4WSA - chains R and B of the 5 polymer chains in the assembly; structure by X-ray diffraction, 3.40 A resolution.

# Chain R
Molecule: Influenza B vRNA promoter 3' end
Sequence (18 nucleotides; numbered 1 to 18; the number before each row is that of its first residue):
     1 UAUACCUCUGCUUCUGCU
Not modelled in the structure: 15-18

# Chain B
Protein: RNA-directed RNA polymerase catalytic subunit
Source organism: Influenza B virus
Notes: EC 2.7.7.48; engineered mutation(s): Trichoplusia ni
UniProt: Q5V8Y6 (Q5V8Y6_9INFB); residues 1-752 here = UniProt positions 1-752
Sequence (772 residues; row label = number of the first residue in the row; numbers below 1 keep their minus sign (Gly-8 is residue -8)):
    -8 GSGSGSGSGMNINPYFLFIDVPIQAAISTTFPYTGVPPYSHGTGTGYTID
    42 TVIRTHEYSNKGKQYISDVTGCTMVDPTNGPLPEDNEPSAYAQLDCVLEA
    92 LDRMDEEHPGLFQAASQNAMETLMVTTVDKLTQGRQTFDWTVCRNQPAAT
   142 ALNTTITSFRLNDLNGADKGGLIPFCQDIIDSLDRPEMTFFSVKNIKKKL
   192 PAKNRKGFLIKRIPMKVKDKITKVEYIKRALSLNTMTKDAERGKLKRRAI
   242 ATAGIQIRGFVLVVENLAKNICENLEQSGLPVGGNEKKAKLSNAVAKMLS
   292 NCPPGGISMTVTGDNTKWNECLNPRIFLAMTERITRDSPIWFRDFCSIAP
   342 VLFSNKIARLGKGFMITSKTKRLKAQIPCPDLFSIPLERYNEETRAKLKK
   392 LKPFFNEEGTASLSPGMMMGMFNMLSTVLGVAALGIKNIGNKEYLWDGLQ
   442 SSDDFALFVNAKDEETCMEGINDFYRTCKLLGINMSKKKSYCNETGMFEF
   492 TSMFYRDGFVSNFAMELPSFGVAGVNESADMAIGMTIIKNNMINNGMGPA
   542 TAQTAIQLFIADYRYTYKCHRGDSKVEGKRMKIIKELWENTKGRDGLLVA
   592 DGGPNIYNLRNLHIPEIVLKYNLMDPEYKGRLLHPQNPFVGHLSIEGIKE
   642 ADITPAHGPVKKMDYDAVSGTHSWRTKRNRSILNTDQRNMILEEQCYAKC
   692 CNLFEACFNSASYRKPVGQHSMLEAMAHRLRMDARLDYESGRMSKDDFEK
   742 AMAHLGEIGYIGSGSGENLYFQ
Not modelled in the structure: -8 to 0, 637-652, 750-763
Sequence notes: expression tag (-8 to 0, 753-763)

# Interface between chain R and chain B
Contacting residue pairs (18):
  C8(R) with Asn675(B), hydrogen bond to the sugar
  U9(R) with Arg671(B), salt bridge to the phosphate; Ser672(B), hydrogen bond to the sugar; Asn675(B), hydrogen bond to the sugar
  G10(R) with Lys668(B), salt bridge to the phosphate; Asn670(B), sugar contact; Arg671(B), hydrogen bond to the phosphate; Ser672(B), sugar contact
  C11(R) with Asn670(B), base contact
  U12(R) with Asn670(B), hydrogen bond to the phosphate; Ser672(B), hydrogen bond to the phosphate; Ile673(B), hydrogen bond to the sugar
  U13(R) with Arg135(B), sugar contact; Asn136(B), hydrogen bond to the base; Pro138(B), base contact
  C14(R) with Arg135(B), base contact; Lys353(B), phosphate contact; Gln678(B), hydrogen bond to the base
Also at the interface, not in a pair above, chain B (16 interface residues in all): Gln127, Gln137, Arg669, Leu674, Thr676

# In short
Chain R and chain B form an interface of 7 and 16 residues respectively, with 9 hydrogen bonds and 2 salt
bridges. Among the polar pairs are U13(R)-Asn136(B), C14(R)-Gln678(B) and C8(R)-Asn675(B).
Chain R is Influenza B vRNA promoter 3' end and chain B is RNA-directed RNA polymerase catalytic subunit
(Influenza B virus); the structure, Crystal structure of Influenza B polymerase bound to the vRNA promoter
(FluB1 form), was determined by X-ray diffraction (same publication as 4WRT).
